PDB entry 9FJR | electron microscopy, 3.43 A resolution | chains a and c of the 7 polymer chains in the assembly

Chain a:
Name: DNA-directed RNA polymerase subunit alpha
From: Mycobacterium tuberculosis H37Rv
Notes: EC 2.7.7.6
Reference sequence: P9WGZ1 (RPOA_MYCTU); numbering as in UniProt (aligned over 1-347)
Chain sequence (347 residues; numbered 1 to 347; the number before each row is that of its first residue):
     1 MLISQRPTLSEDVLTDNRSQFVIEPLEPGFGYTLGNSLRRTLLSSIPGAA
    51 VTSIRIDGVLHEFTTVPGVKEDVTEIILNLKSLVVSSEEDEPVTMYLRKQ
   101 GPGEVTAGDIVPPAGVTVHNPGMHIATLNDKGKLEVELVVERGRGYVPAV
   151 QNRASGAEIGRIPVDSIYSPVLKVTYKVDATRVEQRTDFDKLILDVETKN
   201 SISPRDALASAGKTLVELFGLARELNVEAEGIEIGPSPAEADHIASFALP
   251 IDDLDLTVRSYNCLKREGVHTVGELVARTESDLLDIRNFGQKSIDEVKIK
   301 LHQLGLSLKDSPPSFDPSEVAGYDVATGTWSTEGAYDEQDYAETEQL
Disordered / not traced: 227-347

Chain c:
Name: DNA-directed RNA polymerase subunit beta
From: Mycobacterium tuberculosis H37Rv
Notes: EC 2.7.7.6; engineered mutation(s): L2E3G4C5I6 -> V
Reference sequence: P9WGY9 (RPOB_MYCTU); residues 6-1178 here = UniProt positions 6-1178
Chain sequence (1174 residues; each row starts with the number of its first residue):
     5 MVLADSRQSKTAASPSPSRPQSSSNNSVPGAPNRVSFAKLREPLEVPGLL
    55 DVQTDSFEWLIGSPRWRESAAERGDVNPVGGLEEVLYELSPIEDFSGSMS
   105 LSFSDPRFDDVKAPVDECKDKDMTYAAPLFVTAEFINNNTGEIKSQTVFM
   155 GDFPMMTEKGTFIINGTERVVVSQLVRSPGVYFDETIDKSTDKTLHSVKV
   205 IPSRGAWLEFDVDKRDTVGVRIDRKRRQPVTVLLKALGWTSEQIVERFGF
   255 SEIMRSTLEKDNTVGTDEALLDIYRKLRPGEPPTKESAQTLLENLFFKEK
   305 RYDLARVGRYKVNKKLGLHVGEPITSSTLTEEDVVATIEYLVRLHEGQTT
   355 MTVPGGVEVPVETDDIDHFGNRRLRTVGELIQNQIRVGMSRMERVVRERM
   405 TTQDVEAITPQTLINIRPVVAAIKEFFGTSQLSQFMDQNNPLSGLTHKRR
   455 LSALGPGGLSRERAGLEVRDVHPSHYGRMCPIETPEGPNIGLIGSLSVYA
   505 RVNPFGFIETPYRKVVDGVVSDEIVYLTADEEDRHVVAQANSPIDADGRF
   555 VEPRVLVRRKAGEVEYVPSSEVDYMDVSPRQMVSVATAMIPFLEHDDANR
   605 ALMGANMQRQAVPLVRSEAPLVGTGMELRAAIDAGDVVVAEESGVIEEVS
   655 ADYITVMHDNGTRRTYRMRKFARSNHGTCANQCPIVDAGDRVEAGQVIAD
   705 GPCTDDGEMALGKNLLVAIMPWEGHNYEDAIILSNRLVEEDVLTSIHIEE
   755 HEIDARDTKLGAEEITRDIPNISDEVLADLDERGIVRIGAEVRDGDILVG
   805 KVTPKGETELTPEERLLRAIFGEKAREVRDTSLKVPHGESGKVIGIRVFS
   855 REDEDELPAGVNELVRVYVAQKRKISDGDKLAGRHGNKGVIGKILPVEDM
   905 PFLADGTPVDIILNTHGVPRRMNIGQILETHLGWCAHSGWKVDAAKGVPD
   955 WAARLPDELLEAQPNAIVSTPVFDGAQEAELQGLLSCTLPNRDGDVLVDA
  1005 DGKAMLFDGRSGEPFPYPVTVGYMYIMKLHHLVDDKIHARSTGPYSMITQ
  1055 QPLGGKAQFGGQRFGEMECWAMQAYGAAYTLQELLTIKSDDTVGRVKVYE
  1105 AIVKGENIPEPGIPESFKVLLKELQSLCLNVEVLSSDGAAIELREGEDED
  1155 LERAAANLGINLSRNESASVEDLA
Disordered / not traced: 5-28, 1148-1178
Sequence notes: initiating methionine (5); conflict V6 (Ile in P9WGY9)

Interface between chain a and chain c:
Contacting residue pairs (57; chain a residue first):
  R18(a) - R996(c)
  R18(a) - D997(c)  salt bridge
  Y32(a) - F1011(c)  hydrophobic
  Y32(a) - G1016(c)
  Y32(a) - P1018(c)
  N36(a) - D1012(c)
  N36(a) - G1013(c)  hydrogen bond (side chain-backbone)
  N36(a) - R1014(c)
  N36(a) - G1016(c)
  R39(a) - E902(c)  hydrogen bond (side chain-backbone)
  R39(a) - F906(c)
  R40(a) - E902(c)  hydrogen bond (side chain-backbone)
  R40(a) - D903(c)  salt bridge
  R40(a) - G1013(c)
  S44(a) - E902(c)
  H61(a) - I792(c)
  H61(a) - I848(c)  hydrogen bond (side chain-backbone)
  E62(a) - K876(c)
  F63(a) - F675(c)
  F63(a) - I750(c)  hydrophobic
  F63(a) - I848(c)  hydrophobic
  F63(a) - K876(c)
  T64(a) - F675(c)
  T65(a) - D656(c)  hydrogen bond
  T65(a) - K674(c)
  G68(a) - S654(c)
  V69(a) - S654(c)  hydrogen bond (backbone-side chain)
  V69(a) - A655(c)  hydrogen bond (backbone-backbone)
  K70(a) - A655(c)
  K70(a) - P688(c)
  K70(a) - V690(c)  hydrogen bond (side chain-backbone)
  K70(a) - D691(c)  salt bridge
  E71(a) - A655(c)
  D72(a) - K674(c)  salt bridge
  D72(a) - F675(c)
  T74(a) - V619(c)
  T74(a) - F675(c)
  E75(a) - R620(c)  salt bridge
  K81(a) - D745(c)  salt bridge
  N129(a) - V653(c)  hydrogen bond (side chain-backbone)
  N129(a) - S654(c)
  K131(a) - Y657(c)
  Y146(a) - E743(c)
  R153(a) - E795(c)
  I159(a) - I792(c)
  I159(a) - G793(c)
  I159(a) - A794(c)  hydrophobic
  R161(a) - K846(c)
  I167(a) - E743(c)
  K173(a) - T911(c)
  V174(a) - G910(c)
  T175(a) - A908(c)
  T175(a) - D909(c)  hydrogen bond (side chain-backbone)
  T175(a) - G910(c)  hydrogen bond (side chain-backbone)
  Y176(a) - F906(c)
  Y176(a) - G1016(c)  hydrogen bond (side chain-backbone)
  E197(a) - R996(c)  salt bridge
Other interface residues (no listed pair), chain a (37 interface residues in all): T33, L43, L60, L78, P163, D165
Other interface residues (no listed pair), chain c (45 interface residues in all): E652, V742, G845, A874, K878, V901, S1015, E1017

Summary:
37 residues of chain a and 45 residues of chain c are in contact; the contacts include 12 hydrogen bonds and 7
salt bridges. Among the polar pairs are R18(a)-D997(c), R40(a)-D903(c) and K70(a)-D691(c).
Chain a is DNA-directed RNA polymerase subunit alpha and chain c is DNA-directed RNA polymerase subunit beta,
both from Mycobacterium tuberculosis H37Rv; the structure, Cryo-EM structure of Mycobacterium tuberculosis
sigma-B RNA polymerase bound to -10 promoter element ssDNA oligo - ..., was determined by electron microscopy,
deposited together with 9FJP and 9FJS.
